3ZU1 - chains A and B of the 4 polymer chains in the assembly; structure by X-ray diffraction, 1.60 A resolution.

[Chain A]
Protein: Insulin A chain
From: Homo sapiens
UniProtKB: P01308 (INS_HUMAN); residues 1-21 here correspond to UniProt positions 90-110 (UniProt number = residue number + 89)
Amino-acid sequence (21 residues; each row starts with the number of its first residue):
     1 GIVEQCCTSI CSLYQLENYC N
Cystine bridges: C6-C11
Residues lining bound ligands: resorcinol (RCO): C6, S9, I10, C11, L16

[Chain B]
Protein: Insulin B chain
From: Homo sapiens
UniProtKB: P01308 (INS_HUMAN); residues 1-30 here correspond to UniProt positions 25-54 (UniProt number = residue number + 24)
Amino-acid sequence (30 residues; numbered 1 to 30; the number before each row is that of its first residue):
     1 FVNQHLCGSH LVEALYLVCG ERGFFYTPKT
Not modelled in the structure: 29-30
Ion coordination: Zn2+: H10 (together with chloride ion)
Residues lining bound ligands: resorcinol (RCO): V2, H5, L6, C7, H10, L11, A14

[Interface between chain A and chain B]
Disulfides between the chains: C7(A)-C7(B), C20(A)-C19(B)
Pairs across the interface (26; chain A residue first):
  I2(A) - L11(B)  hydrophobic
  I2(A) - L15(B)  hydrophobic
  I2(A) - Y26(B)  hydrophobic
  V3(A) - Q4(B)
  V3(A) - Y26(B)
  C6(A) - L11(B)  hydrophobic
  C7(A) - C7(B)  disulfide
  C7(A) - L11(B)  hydrophobic
  L13(A) - V18(B)  hydrophobic
  L16(A) - L11(B)  hydrophobic
  L16(A) - A14(B)  hydrophobic
  L16(A) - L15(B)
  E17(A) - V18(B)
  E17(A) - R22(B)  salt bridge
  Y19(A) - L15(B)  hydrophobic
  Y19(A) - F24(B)
  Y19(A) - F25(B)  hydrogen bond (backbone-backbone)
  C20(A) - V18(B)  hydrophobic
  C20(A) - C19(B)  disulfide
  C20(A) - R22(B)
  C20(A) - G23(B)
  C20(A) - F25(B)
  N21(A) - R22(B)  hydrogen bond (side chain-backbone)
  N21(A) - G23(B)  hydrogen bond (backbone-backbone)
  N21(A) - F24(B)  hydrogen bond (side chain-backbone)
  N21(A) - F25(B)
Other interface residues (no listed pair), chain A (11 interface residues in all): N18
Other interface residues (no listed pair), chain B (14 interface residues in all): T27, P28

[Summary]
Chain A and chain B form an interface of 11 and 14 residues respectively; the contacts include 2 disulfide
bonds, 4 hydrogen bonds and 1 salt bridge. Polar pairs include E17(A)-R22(B), N21(A)-R22(B) and N21(A)-F24(B).
Resorcinol is bound between chain A and chain B.
Chain A is Insulin A chain and chain B is Insulin B chain, both from Homo sapiens; the structure, Structure of
LysB29(Nepsilon omega-carboxyheptadecanoyl) des(B30) Human Insulin, was determined by X-ray diffraction.
